PDB entry 8G0P | X-ray diffraction, 2.00 A resolution | chains A and B

# Chain A
Molecule: Kinetochore protein NDC80 homolog
Source organism: Homo sapiens
UniProt: O14777 (NDC80_HUMAN); residues 3-142 here correspond to UniProt positions 370-509 (UniProt number = residue number + 367)
Chain sequence (143 residues; row label = number of the first residue in the row):
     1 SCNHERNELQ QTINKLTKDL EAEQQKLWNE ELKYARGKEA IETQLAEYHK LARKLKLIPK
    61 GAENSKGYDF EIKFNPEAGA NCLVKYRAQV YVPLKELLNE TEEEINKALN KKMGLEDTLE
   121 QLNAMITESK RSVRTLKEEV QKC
Disulfides: C2 forms a disulfide with the same residue of a neighbouring copy of this chain
Construct notes: expression tag (1-2); cloning artifact (143)

# Chain B
Molecule: Kinetochore protein Nuf2
Source organism: Homo sapiens
UniProt: Q9BZD4 (NUF2_HUMAN); residues 2-97 here correspond to UniProt positions 252-347 (UniProt number = residue number + 250)
Chain sequence (98 residues; each row starts with the number of its first residue):
     1 CKNYKEKMKD TVQKLKNARQ EVVEKYEIYG DSVDCLPSCQ LEVQLYQKKI QDLSDNREKL
    61 ASILKESLNL EDQIESDESE LKKLKTEENS FKRLMIVC
Construct notes: expression tag (1); cloning artifact (98)

# Chain A / chain B interface
Pairs across the interface - 116 pairs, chain A then chain B:
  S1(A) with K5(B), hydrogen bond (backbone-side chain)
  C2(A) with C1(B), hydrophobic
  E5(A) with K5(B), salt bridge
  R6(A) with Y4(B); M8(B)
  L9(A) with K5(B); M8(B), hydrophobic
  Q10(A) with M8(B)
  T12(A) with V12(B)
  I13(A) with T11(B); V12(B), hydrophobic; L15(B)
  L16(A) with V12(B); K16(B); R19(B)
  T17(A) with L15(B)
  D19(A) with R19(B), salt bridge
  L20(A) with A18(B); R19(B); V22(B), hydrophobic
  E23(A) with R19(B); V22(B); V23(B)
  Q24(A) with V22(B)
  K26(A) with Y26(B)
  L27(A) with V22(B), hydrophobic; K25(B); Y26(B)
  E30(A) with Y26(B); Y29(B); G30(B); V33(B)
  E31(A) with K25(B), salt bridge; Y29(B)
  Y34(A) with Y29(B), hydrophobic; S32(B); V33(B), hydrophobic; L36(B), hydrophobic
  G37(A) with L36(B)
  K38(A) with L36(B)
  I41(A) with L36(B), hydrophobic; C39(B), hydrophobic
  Q44(A) with Q40(B); V43(B)
  L45(A) with V43(B), hydrophobic
  E47(A) with Q47(B)
  Y48(A) with Q47(B); I50(B), hydrophobic
  L51(A) with Q47(B); I50(B), hydrophobic; Q51(B)
  L55(A) with I50(B), hydrophobic; S54(B); R57(B), hydrogen bond (backbone-side chain)
  L57(A) with L53(B), hydrophobic
  N64(A) with R57(B)
  I72(A) with Y46(B), hydrophobic
  E77(A) with S32(B), hydrogen bond
  A80(A) with C35(B), hydrophobic
  N81(A) with S38(B), hydrogen bond
  L83(A) with C39(B); E42(B); V43(B), hydrophobic; Y46(B)
  V84(A) with E42(B)
  Y86(A) with Y46(B)
  R87(A) with E42(B), salt bridge; L45(B); Y46(B)
  Y91(A) with Y46(B), hydrophobic; K49(B)
  L94(A) with I50(B), hydrophobic
  L97(A) with L53(B)
  L98(A) with K49(B)
  T101(A) with L53(B); N56(B)
  E102(A) with N56(B)
  E104(A) with L60(B)
  I105(A) with N56(B); K59(B); L60(B), hydrophobic; I63(B), hydrophobic
  A108(A) with L60(B), hydrophobic; I63(B), hydrophobic; L64(B), hydrophobic
  K111(A) with S67(B); E71(B), salt bridge
  K112(A) with I63(B); E66(B)
  L115(A) with S67(B); E71(B); I74(B)
  L119(A) with Q73(B); I74(B), hydrophobic; D77(B)
  L122(A) with D77(B); E78(B)
  M125(A) with L81(B), hydrophobic
  I126(A) with D77(B); E80(B); L81(B), hydrophobic; L84(B)
  S129(A) with L81(B); L84(B)
  K130(A) with E80(B), salt bridge; L84(B)
  S132(A) with E88(B)
  V133(A) with L84(B); E87(B); E88(B)
  L136(A) with E88(B); F91(B), hydrophobic; M95(B), hydrophobic
  E139(A) with M95(B)
  V140(A) with F91(B); M95(B), hydrophobic
Also at the interface, not in a pair above, chain A (67 interface residues in all): K33, C82, V90, L109, E116, T118
Also at the interface, not in a pair above, chain B (58 interface residues in all): K7, K9, D52, L70, K92

# In short
67 residues of chain A face 58 of chain B across their interface, with 4 hydrogen bonds and 6 salt bridges.
Polar pairs include E5(A)-K5(B), D19(A)-R19(B) and E31(A)-K25(B).
Chain A is Kinetochore protein NDC80 homolog and chain B is Kinetochore protein Nuf2, both from Homo sapiens;
the structure, Crystal structure of the human Ndc80:Nuf2 loop region, was determined by X-ray diffraction.
